PDB entry 5ZM6 | X-ray diffraction, 2.70 A resolution | chains A and B

Chain A (and B):
Protein: Oxysterol-binding protein-related protein 1
Source organism: Homo sapiens
Notes: chain B of this document is another copy of the same molecule, construct and numbering; everything in this record applies to it too
UniProt: Q9BXW6 (OSBL1_HUMAN); residue numbers follow UniProt; this construct covers 524-950
Amino-acid sequence (436 residues; row label = number of the first residue in the row):
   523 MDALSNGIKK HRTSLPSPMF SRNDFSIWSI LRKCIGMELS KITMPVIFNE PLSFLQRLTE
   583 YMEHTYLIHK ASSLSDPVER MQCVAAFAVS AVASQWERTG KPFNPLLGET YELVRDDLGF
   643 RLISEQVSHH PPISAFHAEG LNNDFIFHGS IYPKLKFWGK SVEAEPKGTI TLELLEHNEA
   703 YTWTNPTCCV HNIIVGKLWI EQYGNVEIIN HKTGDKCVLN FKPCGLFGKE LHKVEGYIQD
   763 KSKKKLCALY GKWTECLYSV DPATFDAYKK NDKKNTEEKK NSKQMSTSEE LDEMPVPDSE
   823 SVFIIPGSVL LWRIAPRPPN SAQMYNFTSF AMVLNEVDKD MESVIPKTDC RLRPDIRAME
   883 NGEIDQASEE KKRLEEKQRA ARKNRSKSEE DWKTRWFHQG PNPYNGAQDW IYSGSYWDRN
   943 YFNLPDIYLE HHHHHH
Disordered / not traced: 523-532, 792-817, 951-958 (chain B: 523-530, 543-548, 558-564, 747-750, 792-822, 951-958)
Differences from the reference sequence: initiating methionine (523); expression tag (951-958)
Ligand contacts: IEP ([(2S)-1-octadecanoyloxy-3-[oxidanyl-[(1R,2R,3S,4S,5S,6S)-2,3,6-tris(oxidanyl)-4,5-diphosphonooxy-cyclohexyl]oxy-phosphoryl]oxy-propan-2-yl] icosa-5,8,11,14-tetraenoate): Ser562, Met566, Phe576, Arg579, Arg620, Thr621, Gly622, Lys623, Pro624, Asn626, His651, His652, Phe679, Val684, Ala686, Val712, Ile715, Lys893, Glu897, Arg901, Arg904
Reported in the primary citation:
  - binding site for IEP: His651, His652, Arg901
  - mutagenesis - Y583A, P688A: decreased binding to DHE

Chain A / chain B interface:
Residue-residue contacts - 19 pairs, chain A then chain B:
  Arg554(A) - Ile716(B)
  Arg554(A) - Val717(B)
  Arg554(A) - Leu720(B)
  Gly558(A) - Val717(B)
  Leu561(A) - Ile716(B)  hydrophobic
  Tyr674(A) - Trp680(B)
  Lys676(A) - Trp680(B)
  Leu677(A) - Trp680(B)
  Lys678(A) - Phe679(B)
  Lys678(A) - Trp680(B)
  Lys678(A) - Glu685(B)  salt bridge
  Phe679(A) - Lys678(B)
  Phe679(A) - Phe679(B)  hydrogen bond (backbone-backbone)
  Trp680(A) - Leu677(B)
  Trp680(A) - Lys678(B)
  Trp680(A) - Phe679(B)
  Glu685(A) - Lys678(B)  salt bridge
  Val717(A) - Trp550(B)
  Val717(A) - Arg554(B)
Other interface residues (no listed pair), chain A (13 interface residues in all): Ser562, Ile716
Other interface residues (no listed pair), chain B (13 interface residues in all): Gly681, Lys682, Gly718

Summary:
The chain A/chain B interface involves 13 residues from each chain, with 1 hydrogen bond and 2 salt bridges.
Among the polar pairs are Lys678(A)-Glu685(B) and Phe679(A)-Phe679(B). Ligands of chain A: compound IEP. The
paper reports a binding site for IEP at His651(A), His652(A) and Arg901(A); Y583A and P688A of chain A reduce
binding to DHE.
Both chains are Oxysterol-binding protein-related protein 1 (Homo sapiens). Entry 5ZM6 (Crystal structure of
ORP1-ORD in complex with PI(4,5)P2) was determined by X-ray diffraction (same publication as 5ZM7).
